1SU6 - chain A; structure by X-ray diffraction, 1.64 A resolution.

# Chain A
Molecule: Carbon monoxide dehydrogenase 2
Organism: Carboxydothermus hydrogenoformans
Notes: EC 1.2.99.2
UniProt: Q9F8A8 (COOS2_CARHZ); residues 2-636 here correspond to UniProt positions 1-635 (UniProt number = residue number - 1)
Chain sequence (636 residues; numbered 1 to 636; the number before each row is that of its first residue):
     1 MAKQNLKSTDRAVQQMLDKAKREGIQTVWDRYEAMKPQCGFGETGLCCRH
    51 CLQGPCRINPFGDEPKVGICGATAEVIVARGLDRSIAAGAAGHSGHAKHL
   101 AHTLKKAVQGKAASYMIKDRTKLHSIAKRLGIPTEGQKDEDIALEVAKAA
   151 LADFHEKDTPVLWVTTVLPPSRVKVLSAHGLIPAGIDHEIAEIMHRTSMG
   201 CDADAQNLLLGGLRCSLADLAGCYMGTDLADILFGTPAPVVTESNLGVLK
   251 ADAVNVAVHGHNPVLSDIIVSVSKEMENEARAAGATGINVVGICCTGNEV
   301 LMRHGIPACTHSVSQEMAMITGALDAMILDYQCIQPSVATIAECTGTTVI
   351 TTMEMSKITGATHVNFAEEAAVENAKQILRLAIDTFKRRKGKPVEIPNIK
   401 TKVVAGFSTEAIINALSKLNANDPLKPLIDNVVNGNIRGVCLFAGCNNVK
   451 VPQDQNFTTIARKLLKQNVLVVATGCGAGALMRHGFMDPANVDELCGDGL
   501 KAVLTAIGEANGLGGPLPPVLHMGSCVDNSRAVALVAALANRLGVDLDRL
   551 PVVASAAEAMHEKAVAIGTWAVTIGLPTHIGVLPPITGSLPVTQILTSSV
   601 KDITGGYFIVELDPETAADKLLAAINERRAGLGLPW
Unresolved in the structure: 1-3
Metal / ion sites: 2Fe-2S cluster Fe: Cys-39, Cys-47; 4Fe-4S cluster Fe: Cys-48, Cys-51, Cys-56, Cys-70; fe(4)-ni(1)-S(5) cluster Fe: His-261, Cys-295, Cys-333, Cys-446, Cys-476, Cys-526
Residues lining bound ligands:
  - 2Fe-2S cluster (FES): Cys-39, Phe-41, Gly-42, Cys-47, Arg-49, Pro-55, Arg-57
  - fe(4)-ni(1)-S(5) cluster (NFS): His-93, His-261, Cys-294, Cys-295, Ser-312, Cys-333, Gly-445, Cys-446, Cys-476, Cys-526, Met-560, His-561, Lys-563
  - 4Fe-4S cluster (SF4): Cys-48, Arg-49, His-50, Cys-51, Gln-53, Gly-54, Cys-56, Gly-68, Ile-69, Cys-70, Ala-72, Ile-77, Arg-80, Met-199
Swiss-Prot annotation at these positions:
  - binding site ([4Fe-4S] cluster): Cys-48

# Summary
Chain A binds 4Fe-4S cluster, 2Fe-2S cluster and fe(4)-ni(1)-S(5) cluster. The 2Fe-2S cluster Fe site is built
by Cys-39 and Cys-47. The 4Fe-4S cluster Fe site is built by Cys-48, Cys-51, Cys-56 and Cys-70. From UniProt:
[4Fe-4S] cluster-binding residue Cys-48.
Chain A is Carbon monoxide dehydrogenase 2 (Carboxydothermus hydrogenoformans); the structure, Carbon monoxide
dehydrogenase from Carboxydothermus hydrogenoformans: CO reduced state, was determined by X-ray diffraction,
deposited together with 1SU7, 1SU8 and 1SUF.
